Entry 6ZZ6 (electron microscopy, 3.40 A resolution); this record covers chains D and F of the 6 polymer chains in the assembly.

[Chain D]
Protein: Sister chromatid cohesion protein 2
Organism: Saccharomyces cerevisiae (strain ATCC 204508 / S288c)
UniProtKB: Q04002 (SCC2_YEAST); residues 1-1493 here = UniProt positions 1-1493
Sequence (1493 residues; numbered 1 to 1493; the number before each row is that of its first residue):
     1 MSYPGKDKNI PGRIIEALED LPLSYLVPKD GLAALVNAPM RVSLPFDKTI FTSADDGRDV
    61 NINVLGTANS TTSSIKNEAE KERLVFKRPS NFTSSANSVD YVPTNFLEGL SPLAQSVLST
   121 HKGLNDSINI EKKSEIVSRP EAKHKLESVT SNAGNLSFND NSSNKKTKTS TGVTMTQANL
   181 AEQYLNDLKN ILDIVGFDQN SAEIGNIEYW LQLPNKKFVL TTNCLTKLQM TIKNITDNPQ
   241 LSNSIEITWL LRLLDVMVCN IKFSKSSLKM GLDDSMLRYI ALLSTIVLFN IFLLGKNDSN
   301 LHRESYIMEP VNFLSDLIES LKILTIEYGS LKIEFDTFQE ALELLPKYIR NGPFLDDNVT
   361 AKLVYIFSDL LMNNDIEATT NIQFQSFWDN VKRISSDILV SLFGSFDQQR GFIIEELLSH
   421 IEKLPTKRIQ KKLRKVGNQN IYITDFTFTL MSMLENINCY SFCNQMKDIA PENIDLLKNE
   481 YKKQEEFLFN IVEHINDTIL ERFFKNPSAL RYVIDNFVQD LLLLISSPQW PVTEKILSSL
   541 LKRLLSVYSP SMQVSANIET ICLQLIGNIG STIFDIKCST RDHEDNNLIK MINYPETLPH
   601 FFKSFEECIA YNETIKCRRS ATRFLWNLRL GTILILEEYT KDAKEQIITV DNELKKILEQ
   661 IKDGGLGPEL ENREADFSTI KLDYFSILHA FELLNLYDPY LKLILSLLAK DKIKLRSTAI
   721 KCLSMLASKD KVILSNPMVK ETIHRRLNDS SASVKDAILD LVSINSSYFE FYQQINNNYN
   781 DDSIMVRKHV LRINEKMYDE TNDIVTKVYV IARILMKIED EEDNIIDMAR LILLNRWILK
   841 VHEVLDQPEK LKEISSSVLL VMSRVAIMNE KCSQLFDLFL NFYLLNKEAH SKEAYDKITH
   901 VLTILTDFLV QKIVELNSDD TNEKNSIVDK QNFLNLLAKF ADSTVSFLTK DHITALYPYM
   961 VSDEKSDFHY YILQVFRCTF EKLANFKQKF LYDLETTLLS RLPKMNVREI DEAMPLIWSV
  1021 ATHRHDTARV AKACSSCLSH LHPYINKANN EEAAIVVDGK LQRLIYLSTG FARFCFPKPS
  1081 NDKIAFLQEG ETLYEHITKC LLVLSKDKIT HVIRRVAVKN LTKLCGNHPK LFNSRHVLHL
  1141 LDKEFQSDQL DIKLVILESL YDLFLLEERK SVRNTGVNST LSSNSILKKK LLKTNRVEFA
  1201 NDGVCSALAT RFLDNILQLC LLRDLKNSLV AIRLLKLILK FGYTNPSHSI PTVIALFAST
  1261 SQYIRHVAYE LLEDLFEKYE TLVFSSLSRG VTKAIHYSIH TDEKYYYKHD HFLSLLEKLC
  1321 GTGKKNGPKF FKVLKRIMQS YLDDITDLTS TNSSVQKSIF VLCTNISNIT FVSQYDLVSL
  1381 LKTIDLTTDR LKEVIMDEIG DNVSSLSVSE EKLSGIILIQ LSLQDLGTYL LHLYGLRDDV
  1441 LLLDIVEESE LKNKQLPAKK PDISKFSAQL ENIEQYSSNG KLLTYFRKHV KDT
Disordered / not traced: 1-220, 237-249, 263-277, 292-303, 323-335, 374-385, 437-438, 467-472, 590-596, 635-646, 663-677, 918-926, 964-965, 1050-1058, 1079-1089, 1185-1202, 1343-1354, 1399-1412, 1435-1447, 1456-1465, 1476-1493
Swiss-Prot annotation at these positions:
  - modified residue: Ser43 (Phosphoserine), Thr67 (Phosphothreonine), Ser74 (Phosphoserine), Ser127 (Phosphoserine), Ser157 (Phosphoserine), Ser162 (Phosphoserine), Ser163 (Phosphoserine), Thr231 (Phosphothreonine), Thr236 (Phosphothreonine), Ser305 (Phosphoserine), Ser320 (Phosphoserine), Thr360 (Phosphothreonine), Ser753 (Phosphoserine), Ser1179 (Phosphoserine), Ser1182 (Phosphoserine), Ser1183 (Phosphoserine), Ser1185 (Phosphoserine)
  - mutagenesis: Thr67 (T67A: In scc2-8A; mimics unphosphorylated form and leads to novel phosphorylation sites at Ser-43, Ser-74, Ser-162, Ser-360, Ser-1179 and Ser-1183; when associated with A-127; A-157; A-163; A-231 ...), Ser127 (S127A: In scc2-8A; mimics unphosphorylated form and leads to novel phosphorylation sites at Ser-43, Ser-74, Ser-162, Ser-360, Ser-1179 and Ser-1183; when associated with A-67; A-157; A-163; A-231 ...), Ser157 (S157A: In scc2-8A; mimics unphosphorylated form and leads to novel phosphorylation sites at Ser-43, Ser-74, Ser-162, Ser-360, Ser-1179 and Ser-1183; when associated with A-67; A-127; A-163; A-231 ...), Ser163 (S163A: In scc2-8A; mimics unphosphorylated form and leads to novel phosphorylation sites at Ser-43, Ser-74, Ser-162, Ser-360, Ser-1179 and Ser-1183; when associated with A-67; A-127; A-157; A-231 ...), Thr231 (T231A: In scc2-8A; mimics unphosphorylated form and leads to novel phosphorylation sites at Ser-43, Ser-74, Ser-162, Ser-360, Ser-1179 and Ser-1183; when associated with A-67; A-127; A-157; A-163 ...), Thr236 (T236A: In scc2-8A; mimics unphosphorylated form and leads to novel phosphorylation sites at Ser-43, Ser-74, Ser-162, Ser-360, Ser-1179 and Ser-1183; when associated with A-67; A-127; A-157; A-163 ...), Ser305 (S305A: In scc2-8A; mimics unphosphorylated form and leads to novel phosphorylation sites at Ser-43; S-74; S-162; S-360; S-1179 and Ser-1183; when associated with A-67; A-127; A-157; A-163; A-231 ...), Ser320 (S320A: In scc2-8A; mimics unphosphorylated form and leads to novel phosphorylation sites at S-43; S-74; S-162; S-360; S-1179 and S-1183; when associated with A-67; A-127; A-157; A-163; A-231 ...), Ser753 (S753E: Mimics constitutive phosphorylation and causes inviability through protein instability), Ser1182 (S1182E: In scc2-CE; mimics constitutive phosphorylation, retains normal SCC2-SCC4 interactions and chromatin association, but exhibits decreased viability, sensitivity to genotoxic agents methyl ...), Ser1185 (S1185E: In scc2-CE; mimics constitutive phosphorylation, retains normal SCC2-SCC4 interactions and chromatin association, but exhibits decreased viability, sensitivity to genotoxic agents methyl ...)
What the authors report for this chain:
  - binding site for the 34-nt DNA strand (chain F): Ser508, Lys714, Lys721, Lys1324

[Chain F]
Molecule: 34-nt DNA strand
Sequence (34 nucleotides; each row starts with the number of its first residue):
     1 AAAAAAAAAA AAAAAAAAAA AAAAAAAAAA AAAA

[Chain D / chain F interface]
Contacting residue pairs (8):
  Arg511(D) - DA26(F)  salt bridge to the phosphate
  Arg511(D) - DA27(F)  salt bridge to the phosphate
  Gln564(D) - DA27(F)  hydrogen bond to the phosphate
  Lys714(D) - DA27(F)  salt bridge to the phosphate
  Lys721(D) - DA27(F)  hydrogen bond to the phosphate
  Lys721(D) - DA28(F)  salt bridge to the phosphate
  Lys1324(D) - DA19(F)  phosphate contact
  Lys1325(D) - DA19(F)  phosphate contact
Also at the interface, not in a pair above, chain D (7 interface residues in all): Ser508

[In short]
Chain D and chain F form an interface of 7 and 4 residues respectively; the contacts include 2 hydrogen bonds
and 4 salt bridges. Polar contacts include Gln564(D)-DA27(F), Lys721(D)-DA27(F) and Arg511(D)-DA26(F). The
paper reports a binding site for the 34-nt DNA strand (chain F) at Ser508(D), Lys714(D) and Lys721(D) among
others.
Chain D is Sister chromatid cohesion protein 2 (Saccharomyces cerevisiae (strain ATCC 204508 / S288c)) and
chain F is a 34-nt DNA strand; the structure, Cryo-EM structure of S.cerevisiae cohesin-Scc2-DNA complex, was
determined by electron microscopy.
